PDB entry 7TID | electron microscopy, 3.30 A resolution | chains D and F of the 10 polymer chains in the assembly

Chain D:
Name: Replication factor C subunit 2
Organism: Saccharomyces cerevisiae
UniProtKB: P40348 (RFC2_YEAST); residue numbers follow UniProt; this construct covers 1-353
Amino-acid sequence (353 residues; each row starts with the number of its first residue):
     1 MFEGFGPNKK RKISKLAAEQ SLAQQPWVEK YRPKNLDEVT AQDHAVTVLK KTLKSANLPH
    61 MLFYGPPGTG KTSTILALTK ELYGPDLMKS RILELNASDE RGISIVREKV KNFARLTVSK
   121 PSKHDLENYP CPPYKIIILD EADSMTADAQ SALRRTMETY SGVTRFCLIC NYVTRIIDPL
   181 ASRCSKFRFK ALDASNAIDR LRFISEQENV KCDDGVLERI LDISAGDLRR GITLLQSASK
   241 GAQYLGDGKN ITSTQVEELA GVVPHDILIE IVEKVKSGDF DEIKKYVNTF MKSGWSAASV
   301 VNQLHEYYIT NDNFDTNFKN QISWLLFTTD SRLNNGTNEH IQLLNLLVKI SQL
Not modelled in the structure: 1-13
Ion coordination: Mg2+: Thr72 (together with ATP-gamma-S)
Small-molecule neighbours:
  - ATP-gamma-S (AGS; phosphothiophosphoric acid-adenylate ester), molecule 1: Trp27, Val28, Tyr31, Arg32, Pro33, Glu38, Val39, Thr40, Gln42, Pro66, Pro67, Gly68, Thr69, Gly70, Lys71, Thr72, Ser73, Asn171, Leu192, Arg200, Leu228, Arg229, Ile232
  - ATP-gamma-S (AGS), molecule 2: Arg154, Glu158, Pro179, Arg183
Swiss-Prot annotation at these positions:
  - binding site (ATP): Val28, Arg32, Gly65 to Ser73, Asn171, Arg229
  - modified residue: Met1 (N-acetylmethionine)

Chain F:
Name: Proliferating cell nuclear antigen
Organism: Saccharomyces cerevisiae
UniProtKB: P15873 (PCNA_YEAST); residues 1-258 here = UniProt positions 1-258
Amino-acid sequence (264 residues; numbered -5 to 258; the number before each row is that of its first residue; numbers below 1 keep their minus sign (Gly-5 is residue -5)):
    -5 GPHMASMLEA KFEEASLFKR IIDGFKDCVQ LVNFQCKEDG IIAQAVDDSR VLLVSLEIGV
    55 EAFQEYRCDH PVTLGMDLTS LSKILRCGNN TDTLTLIADN TPDSIILLFE DTKKDRIAEY
   115 SLKLMDIDAD FLKIEELQYD STLSLPSSEF SKIVRDLSQL SDSINIMITK ETIKFVADGD
   175 IGSGSVIIKP FVDMEHPETS IKLEMDQPVD LTFGAKYLLD IIKGSSLSDR VGIRLSSEAP
   235 ALFQFDLKSG FLQFFLAPKF NDEE
Not modelled in the structure: -5 to 0, 256-258
Sequence notes: expression tag (-5 to 0)
Swiss-Prot annotation at these positions:
  - DNA-binding region: Arg61 to Arg80
  - cross-link (Glycyl lysine isopeptide (Lys-Gly)): Lys127 (interchain with G-Cter in SUMO), Lys164 (interchain with G-Cter in SUMO)
What the authors report for this chain:
  - binding site for the 30-nt DNA strand: Arg80

Interface between chain D and chain F:
Pairs across the interface (16):
  Arg115(D) with Leu25(F); Met119(F); Asp120(F), hydrogen bond (backbone-backbone)
  Leu116(D) with Lys117(F); Leu118(F); Met119(F), hydrophobic; Asp120(F)
  Thr117(D) with Asp97(F); Leu118(F), hydrogen bond (backbone-backbone); Met119(F); Asp120(F)
  Ser119(D) with Asp97(F)
  Lys120(D) with Asn94(F), hydrogen bond; Thr95(F), hydrogen bond; Asp97(F)
  Val163(D) with Asp120(F)
Interface residues without a listed pair, chain D (7 interface residues in all): Val118

Summary:
Chain D and chain F form an interface of 7 and 8 residues respectively; the contacts include 4 hydrogen bonds.
Among the polar pairs are Lys120(D)-Asn94(F), Lys120(D)-Thr95(F) and Arg115(D)-Asp120(F). Bound to chain D:
ATP-gamma-S. Curated annotation (UniProt) lists 13 ATP-binding residues on chain D. The paper reports a
binding site for the 30-nt DNA strand at Arg80(F).
Chain D is Replication factor C subunit 2 and chain F is Proliferating cell nuclear antigen, both from
Saccharomyces cerevisiae; the structure, Structure of the yeast clamp loader (Replication Factor C RFC) bound
to the sliding clamp (Proliferating ..., was determined by electron microscopy, deposited together with 7THJ,
7THV, 7TI8, 7TIB, 7TIC and 7TKU.
